1BUA - chains C and A of the 4 polymer chains in the assembly; structure by X-ray diffraction, 2.15 A resolution.

== Chain C ==
Molecule: 11-nt DNA strand
Sequence (11 nucleotides; row label = number of the first residue in the row):
   901 AAAGACITCT T

== Chain A ==
Name: Endonuclease ecorv
Organism: Escherichia coli
Notes: EC 3.1.21.4
UniProtKB: P04390 (T2E5_ECOLI); residues 2-245 here correspond to UniProt positions 1-244 (UniProt number = residue number - 1)
Chain sequence (244 residues; numbered 2 to 245; the number before each row is that of its first residue):
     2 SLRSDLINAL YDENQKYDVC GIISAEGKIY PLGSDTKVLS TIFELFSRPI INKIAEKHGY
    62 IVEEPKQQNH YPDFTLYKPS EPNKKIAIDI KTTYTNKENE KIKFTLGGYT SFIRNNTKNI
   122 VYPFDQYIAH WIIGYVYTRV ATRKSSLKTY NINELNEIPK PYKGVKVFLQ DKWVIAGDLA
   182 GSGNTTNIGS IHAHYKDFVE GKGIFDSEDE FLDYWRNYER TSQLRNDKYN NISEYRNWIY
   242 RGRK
Not modelled in the structure: 67, 97-100, 142-148, 245

== How chain C and chain A interact ==
Contacting residue pairs - 28 pairs, chain C then chain A:
  DA905(C) - Asn70(A)  hydrogen bond to the base
  DA905(C) - Thr111(A)  hydrogen bond to the phosphate
  DA905(C) - Ser112(A)  phosphate contact
  DA905(C) - Lys119(A)  salt bridge to the phosphate
  DA905(C) - Asn120(A)  sugar contact
  DA905(C) - Arg221(A)  salt bridge to the phosphate
  DC906(C) - Asn70(A)  sugar contact
  DC906(C) - Gly109(A)  phosphate contact
  DC906(C) - Ser112(A)  hydrogen bond to the phosphate
  DC906(C) - Phe113(A)  phosphate contact
  DC906(C) - Thr186(A)  base contact
  DI907(C) - Asp90(A)  phosphate contact
  DI907(C) - Lys92(A)  salt bridge to the phosphate
  DI907(C) - Gly108(A)  phosphate contact
  DI907(C) - Thr186(A)  base contact
  DT908(C) - Ser41(A)  sugar contact
  DT908(C) - Lys92(A)  salt bridge to the phosphate
  DT908(C) - Thr93(A)  hydrogen bond to the phosphate
  DT908(C) - Thr106(A)  hydrogen bond to the phosphate
  DT908(C) - Ser183(A)  base contact
  DT908(C) - Thr186(A)  hydrogen bond to the base
  DT908(C) - Asn188(A)  base contact
  DC909(C) - Thr37(A)  phosphate contact
  DC909(C) - Thr94(A)  hydrogen bond to the phosphate
  DC909(C) - Tyr95(A)  phosphate contact
  DC909(C) - Gly182(A)  hydrogen bond to the base
  DC909(C) - Ser183(A)  base contact
  DT910(C) - Tyr95(A)  hydrogen bond to the phosphate
Other interface residues (no listed pair), chain C (7 interface residues in all): DG904
Other interface residues (no listed pair), chain A (22 interface residues in all): Ile91

== Summary ==
7 residues of chain C and 22 residues of chain A are in contact, with 9 hydrogen bonds and 4 salt bridges.
Among the polar pairs are DA905(C)-Asn70(A), DT908(C)-Thr186(A) and DC909(C)-Gly182(A).
Here chain C is an 11-nt DNA strand and chain A is Endonuclease ecorv (Escherichia coli). Entry 1BUA
(Structural and energetic origins of indirect readout in site-specific DNA cleavage by a restriction
endonuclease) was determined by X-ray diffraction, deposited together with 1BSU.
